Entry 9QLE (electron microscopy, 2.80 A resolution); this record covers chain D.

Chain D:
Molecule: Myoferlin
Organism: Homo sapiens
UniProtKB: Q9NZM1 (MYOF_HUMAN); residue numbers follow UniProt; this construct covers 1-1997
Amino-acid sequence (2048 residues; numbered -50 to 1997; the number before each row is that of its first residue; numbers below 1 keep their minus sign (Met-50 is residue -50)):
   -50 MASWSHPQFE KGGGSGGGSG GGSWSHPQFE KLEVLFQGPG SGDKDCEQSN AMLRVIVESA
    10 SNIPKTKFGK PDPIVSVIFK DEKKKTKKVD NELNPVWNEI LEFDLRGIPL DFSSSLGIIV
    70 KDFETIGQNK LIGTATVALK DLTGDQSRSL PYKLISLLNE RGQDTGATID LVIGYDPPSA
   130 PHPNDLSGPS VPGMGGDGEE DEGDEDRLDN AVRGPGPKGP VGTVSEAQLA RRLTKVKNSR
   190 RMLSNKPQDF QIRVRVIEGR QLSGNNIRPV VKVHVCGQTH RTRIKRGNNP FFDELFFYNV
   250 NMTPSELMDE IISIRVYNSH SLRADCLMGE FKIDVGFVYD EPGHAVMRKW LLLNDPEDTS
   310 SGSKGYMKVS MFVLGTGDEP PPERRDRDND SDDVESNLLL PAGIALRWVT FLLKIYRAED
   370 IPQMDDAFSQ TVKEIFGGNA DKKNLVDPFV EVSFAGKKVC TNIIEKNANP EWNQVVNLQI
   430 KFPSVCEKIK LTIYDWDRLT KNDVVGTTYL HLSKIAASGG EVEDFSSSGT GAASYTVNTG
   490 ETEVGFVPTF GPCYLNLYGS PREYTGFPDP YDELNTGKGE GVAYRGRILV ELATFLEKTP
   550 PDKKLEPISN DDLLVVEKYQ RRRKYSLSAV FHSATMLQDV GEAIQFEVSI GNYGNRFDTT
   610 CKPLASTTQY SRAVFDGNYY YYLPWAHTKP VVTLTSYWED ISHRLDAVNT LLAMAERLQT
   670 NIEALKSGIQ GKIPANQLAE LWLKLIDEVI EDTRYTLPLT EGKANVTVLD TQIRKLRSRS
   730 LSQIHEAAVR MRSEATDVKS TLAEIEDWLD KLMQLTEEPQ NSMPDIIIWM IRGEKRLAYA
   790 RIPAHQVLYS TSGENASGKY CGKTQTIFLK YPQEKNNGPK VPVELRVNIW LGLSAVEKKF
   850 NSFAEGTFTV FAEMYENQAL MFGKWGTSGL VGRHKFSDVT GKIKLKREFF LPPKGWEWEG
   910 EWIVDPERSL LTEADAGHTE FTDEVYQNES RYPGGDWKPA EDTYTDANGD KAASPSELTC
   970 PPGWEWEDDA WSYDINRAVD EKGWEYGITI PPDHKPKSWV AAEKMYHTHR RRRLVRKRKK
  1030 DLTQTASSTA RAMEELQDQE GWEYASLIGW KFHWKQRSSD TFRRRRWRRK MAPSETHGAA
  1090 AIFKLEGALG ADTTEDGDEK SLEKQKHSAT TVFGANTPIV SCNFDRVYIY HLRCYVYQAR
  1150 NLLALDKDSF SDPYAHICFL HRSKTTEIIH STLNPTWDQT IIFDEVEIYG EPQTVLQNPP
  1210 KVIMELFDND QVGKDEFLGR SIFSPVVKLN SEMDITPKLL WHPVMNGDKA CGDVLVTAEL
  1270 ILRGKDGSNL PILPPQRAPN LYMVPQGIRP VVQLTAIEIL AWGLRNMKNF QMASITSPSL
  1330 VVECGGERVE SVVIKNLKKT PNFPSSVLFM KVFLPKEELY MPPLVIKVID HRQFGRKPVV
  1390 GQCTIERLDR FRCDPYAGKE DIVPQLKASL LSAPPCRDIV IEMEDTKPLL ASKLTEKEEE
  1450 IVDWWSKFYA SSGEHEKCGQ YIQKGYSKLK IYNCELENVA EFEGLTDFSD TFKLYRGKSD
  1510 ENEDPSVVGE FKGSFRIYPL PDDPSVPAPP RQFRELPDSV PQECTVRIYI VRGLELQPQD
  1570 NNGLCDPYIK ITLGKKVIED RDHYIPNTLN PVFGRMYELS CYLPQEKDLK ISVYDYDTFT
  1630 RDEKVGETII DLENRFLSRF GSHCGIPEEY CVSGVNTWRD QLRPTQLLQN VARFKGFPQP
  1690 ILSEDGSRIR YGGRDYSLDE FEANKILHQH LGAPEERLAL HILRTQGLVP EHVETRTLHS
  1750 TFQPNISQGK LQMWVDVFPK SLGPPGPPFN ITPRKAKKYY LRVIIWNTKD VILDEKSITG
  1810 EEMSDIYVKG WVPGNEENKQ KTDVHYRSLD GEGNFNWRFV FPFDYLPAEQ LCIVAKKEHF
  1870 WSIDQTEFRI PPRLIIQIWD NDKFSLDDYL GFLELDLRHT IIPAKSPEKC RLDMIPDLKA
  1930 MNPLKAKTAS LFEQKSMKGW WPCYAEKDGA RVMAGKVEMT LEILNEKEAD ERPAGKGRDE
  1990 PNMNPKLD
Not modelled in the structure: -50 to 171, 384-389, 468-492, 1030-1046, 1096-1125, 1407-1448, 1987-1997
Sequence notes: initiating methionine (-50); expression tag (-49 to 0); conflict Arg110 (Lys in Q9NZM1), Arg605 (Lys in Q9NZM1), Val1821 (Ile in Q9NZM1)
Metal / ion sites: Ca2+ site 1: Met373, Asp374, Asp444, Asp446, Asp452 (together with 1,2-dicaproyl-sn-phosphatidyl-L-serine); Ca2+ site 2: Asp374, Asp396, Asp444, Trp445, Asp446; Ca2+ site 3: Asp446, Thr449, Lys450, Asp452 (together with 1,2-dicaproyl-sn-phosphatidyl-L-serine); Ca2+ site 4: Leu1154, Asp1155, Asp1217, Asp1219, Glu1225; Ca2+ site 5: Asp1155, Asp1161, Asp1217, Asn1218, Asp1219; Ca2+ site 6: Gln1568, Asp1569, Asp1624, Asp1626, Glu1632 (together with 1,2-dicaproyl-sn-phosphatidyl-L-serine); Ca2+ site 7: Asp1569, Asp1575, Asp1624, Tyr1625, Asp1626; Ca2+ site 8: Asp1626, Arg1630, Glu1632 (together with 1,2-dicaproyl-sn-phosphatidyl-L-serine); Ca2+ site 9: Asp1803, Ser1806, Met1812, Asp1814, Asp1889, Asp1891; Ca2+ site 10: Asp1803, Asp1889, Asp1891, Asp1897
Small-molecule neighbours:
  - 1,2-dicaproyl-sn-phosphatidyl-L-serine (PSF), molecule 1: Met373, Asp374, Asp375, Phe377, Asp446, Thr449, Asp452, Tyr513, Thr514, Gly515, Phe516, Pro517, Asp518, Asp521
  - 1,2-dicaproyl-sn-phosphatidyl-L-serine (PSF), molecule 2: Gln1568, Asp1569, Asn1570, Asp1626, Phe1628, Thr1629, Arg1630, Glu1632, Trp1870
UniProt features mapped onto this chain:
  - binding site (Ca(2+)): Asp390, Asp396, Asp444, Asp446, Asp452, Asp1155, Asp1161, Asp1217, Asp1219, Asp1569, Asp1575, Asp1624, Asp1626, Asp1891, Ser1894, Asp1897
  - modified residue: Ser174 (Phosphoserine), Lys553 (N6-acetyllysine), Ser729 (Phosphoserine), Lys884 (N6-acetyllysine), Lys1507 (N6-acetyllysine), Ser1915 (Phosphoserine)
  - natural variant: Arg217 (R217S: In HAE7; uncertain significance)
  - mutagenesis: Asn238 to Phe240 (Reduces interaction with EHD2)

Summary:
Ligands of chain D: 1,2-dicaproyl-sn-phosphatidyl-L-serine. Met373, Asp374, Asp444, Asp446 and Asp452 form the
Ca2+ site 1. Asp374, Asp396, Asp444, Trp445 and Asp446 coordinate Ca2+ site 2. From UniProt: 16 Ca2+-binding
residues and 3 mutagenesis sites.
Chain D is Myoferlin (Homo sapiens); the structure, Human myoferlin (1-1997) in complex with an MSP2N2 lipid
nanodisc (15 mol% DOPS, 2 mol% PI(4,5)P2), was determined by electron microscopy (same publication as 9H6X,
9QKV, 9QLF, 9QLN and 9QLS).
